6AYU - chains A and B; structure by X-ray diffraction, 2.20 A resolution.

Chain A (and B):
Name: Fructose-1,6-bisphosphatase class 2
From: Mycobacterium tuberculosis
Notes: EC 3.1.3.11; chain B of this document is another copy of the same molecule, construct and numbering; everything in this record applies to it too
UniProt: A5U1E6 (GLPX_MYCTA); residues 1-328 here correspond to UniProt positions 35-362 (UniProt number = residue number + 34)
Chain sequence (347 residues; row label = number of the first residue in the row; numbers below 1 keep their minus sign (Gly-18 is residue -18)):
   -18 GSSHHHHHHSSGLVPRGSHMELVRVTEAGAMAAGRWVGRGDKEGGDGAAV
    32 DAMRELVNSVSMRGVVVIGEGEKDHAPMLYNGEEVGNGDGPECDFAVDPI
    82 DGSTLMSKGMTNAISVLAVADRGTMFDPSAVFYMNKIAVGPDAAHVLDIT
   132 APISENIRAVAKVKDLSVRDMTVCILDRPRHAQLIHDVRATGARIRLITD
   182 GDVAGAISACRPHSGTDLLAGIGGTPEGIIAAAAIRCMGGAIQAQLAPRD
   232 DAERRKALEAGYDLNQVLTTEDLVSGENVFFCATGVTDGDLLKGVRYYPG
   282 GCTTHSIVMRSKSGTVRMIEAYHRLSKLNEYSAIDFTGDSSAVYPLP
Unresolved in the structure: -18 to -1, 319-328 (chain B: -18 to -1, 307-328)
Sequence notes: expression tag (-18 to 0); engineered mutation Ser84 (Thr118 in A5U1E6)
Metal / ion sites: Mg2+ site 1: Asp79, Asp82, Glu208 (together with glycerol); Mg2+ site 2: Ser189, Ala190, Arg192, Ser195, Thr197
Ligand contacts:
  - 6-O-phosphono-beta-D-fructofuranose (F6P): Asp82, Gly83, Tyr114, Lys117, Leu157, Arg159, Arg161, Asp181, Gly182, Asp183, Val184, Gly204, Gly205, Glu208
  - malonate ion (MLI): Arg277, Tyr279, Thr284, His286, Glu301, Asp316, Phe317, Thr318
UniProt features mapped onto this chain:
  - binding site (Mn(2+)): Asp27, Glu51, Asp79, Asp82, Glu208
  - binding site (substrate): Tyr114, Arg159 to Arg161, Asp181 to Asp183, Gly205
Reported in the primary citation:
  - Mg2+ coordination: Asp79, Asp82, Glu208
  - mutagenesis - T84S: decreased catalytic activity (citing earlier work)
  - binding site for 6-O-phosphono-beta-D-fructofuranose: Asp82, Tyr114, Arg159, Arg161, Asp181, Asp183
  - binding site for glycerol: Asn116, Ala132, Arg291, Thr296
  - conformationally variable residues: Thr180 to Leu200

Interface between chain A and chain B:
Residue-residue contacts (49; chain A residue first):
  Gly15(A) - Arg175(B)  hydrogen bond (backbone-side chain)
  Arg16(A) - Arg150(B)  hydrogen bond (side chain-backbone)
  Arg16(A) - Asp151(B)  salt bridge
  Val18(A) - Arg175(B)
  Val18(A) - Ile176(B)  hydrogen bond (backbone-backbone)
  Gly19(A) - Arg170(B)  hydrogen bond (backbone-side chain)
  Gly19(A) - Ile176(B)
  Arg20(A) - Arg170(B)  hydrogen bond (side chain-backbone)
  Arg20(A) - Gly173(B)
  Arg20(A) - Ala174(B)  hydrogen bond (side chain-backbone)
  Gly21(A) - Arg170(B)
  Ser88(A) - Arg170(B)
  Lys89(A) - Asp158(B)  salt bridge
  Lys89(A) - Leu178(B)  hydrogen bond (backbone-backbone)
  Gly90(A) - Ile176(B)
  Gly90(A) - Arg177(B)
  Gly90(A) - Leu178(B)
  Thr92(A) - Thr92(B)
  Arg150(A) - Arg16(B)
  Arg150(A) - Arg20(B)  hydrogen bond (backbone-side chain)
  Asp151(A) - Arg16(B)  salt bridge
  Arg170(A) - Gly19(B)  hydrogen bond (side chain-backbone)
  Arg170(A) - Arg20(B)
  Arg170(A) - Gly21(B)
  Gly173(A) - Arg20(B)  hydrogen bond (backbone-side chain)
  Arg175(A) - Gly15(B)  hydrogen bond (side chain-backbone)
  Arg175(A) - Arg16(B)
  Arg175(A) - Trp17(B)
  Arg175(A) - Val18(B)  hydrogen bond (side chain-backbone)
  Arg175(A) - Gly19(B)
  Arg175(A) - Arg20(B)
  Ile176(A) - Gly19(B)  hydrogen bond (backbone-backbone)
  Ile176(A) - Lys89(B)
  Arg177(A) - Lys89(B)
  Arg177(A) - Gly90(B)
  Leu178(A) - Lys89(B)  hydrogen bond (backbone-backbone)
  Val276(A) - Arg175(B)
  Arg277(A) - His194(B)  hydrogen bond (side chain-backbone)
  Arg277(A) - Ser195(B)
  Arg277(A) - Gly196(B)
  Tyr278(A) - Asp151(B)
  Tyr278(A) - Arg175(B)
  Tyr279(A) - Leu147(B)
  Tyr279(A) - His194(B)
  Pro280(A) - Lys145(B)
  Pro280(A) - Asp146(B)
  Pro280(A) - Leu147(B)
  Tyr312(A) - Asp146(B)
  Asp316(A) - His194(B)  salt bridge
Other interface residues (no listed pair), chain A (29 interface residues in all): Met91, Asp158, Ala174, Asp269
Other interface residues (no listed pair), chain B (27 interface residues in all): Met91

Summary:
29 residues of chain A face 27 of chain B across their interface; the contacts include 15 hydrogen bonds and 4
salt bridges. Among the polar pairs are Arg16(A)-Asp151(B), Lys89(A)-Asp158(B) and Asp316(A)-His194(B). From
the paper: a binding site for 6-O-phosphono-beta-D-fructofuranose at Asp82(A), Tyr114(A) and Arg159(A) among
others; T84S of chain A reduces catalytic activity.
Chain A and chain B are both Fructose-1,6-bisphosphatase class 2 (Mycobacterium tuberculosis); the structure,
Crystal structure of fructose-1,6-bisphosphatase T84S from Mycobacterium tuberculosis, was determined by X-ray
diffraction together with 6AYV and 6AYY from the same study.
